PDB entry 4LN0 | X-ray diffraction, 2.90 A resolution | chains B and C of the 3 polymer chains in the assembly

# Chain B
Protein: Transcriptional enhancer factor TEF-3
Organism: Mus musculus
Notes: fragment: YAP binding domain
Reference sequence: Q62296 (TEAD4_MOUSE); numbering as in UniProt (aligned over 209-427)
Amino-acid sequence (222 residues; numbered 206 to 427; the number before each row is that of its first residue):
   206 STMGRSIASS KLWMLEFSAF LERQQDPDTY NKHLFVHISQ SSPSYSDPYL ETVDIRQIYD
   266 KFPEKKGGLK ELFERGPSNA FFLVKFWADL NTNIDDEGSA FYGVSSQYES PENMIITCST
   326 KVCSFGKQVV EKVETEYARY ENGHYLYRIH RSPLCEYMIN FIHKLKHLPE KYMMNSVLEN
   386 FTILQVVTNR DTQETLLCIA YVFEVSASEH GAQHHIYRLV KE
Unresolved in the structure: 206-210, 228-236, 245-252, 300-304, 427
Sequence notes: expression tag (206-208)

# Chain C
Protein: Transcription cofactor vestigial-like protein 4
Organism: Mus musculus
Notes: fragment: Tondu domain
Reference sequence: Q80V24 (VGLL4_MOUSE); numbering as in UniProt (aligned over 203-256)
Amino-acid sequence (58 residues; numbered 199 to 256; the number before each row is that of its first residue):
   199 STMGDPVVEE HFRRSLGKNY KEPEPAPNSV SITGSVDDHF AKALGDTWLQ IKAAKDSA
Unresolved in the structure: 199-202, 253-256
Sequence notes: expression tag (199-202)

# Chain B / chain C interface
Pairs across the interface - 54 pairs, chain B then chain C:
  T322(B) - P225(C)
  S329(B) - H237(C)  hydrogen bond
  F330(B) - H237(C)
  F330(B) - K240(C)
  Q333(B) - T231(C)  hydrogen bond (backbone-side chain)
  V334(B) - S229(C)
  V334(B) - I230(C)
  V334(B) - T231(C)  hydrogen bond (backbone-backbone)
  V334(B) - G232(C)
  V335(B) - S229(C)
  E336(B) - V228(C)
  E336(B) - S229(C)  hydrogen bond (backbone-backbone)
  K337(B) - S227(C)
  V338(B) - P225(C)  hydrophobic
  V338(B) - N226(C)
  V338(B) - S227(C)  hydrogen bond (backbone-backbone)
  E339(B) - P225(C)
  E339(B) - N226(C)
  T340(B) - P223(C)
  T340(B) - A224(C)
  T340(B) - P225(C)  hydrogen bond (side chain-backbone)
  T340(B) - N226(C)  hydrogen bond (backbone-side chain)
  Y342(B) - K219(C)
  Y342(B) - E220(C)  hydrogen bond (side chain-backbone)
  Y342(B) - P223(C)
  C360(B) - V228(C)  hydrophobic
  C360(B) - I230(C)  hydrophobic
  Y362(B) - I230(C)  hydrophobic
  Y362(B) - G232(C)
  Y362(B) - S233(C)
  Y362(B) - V234(C)
  N365(B) - V234(C)
  F366(B) - V234(C)
  F366(B) - H237(C)
  F366(B) - F238(C)
  K369(B) - V234(C)
  K369(B) - F238(C)
  K369(B) - W246(C)
  L370(B) - F238(C)
  L373(B) - F238(C)  hydrophobic
  L373(B) - I249(C)  hydrophobic
  P374(B) - I249(C)
  M378(B) - L242(C)
  M378(B) - T245(C)
  S381(B) - A241(C)
  S381(B) - L242(C)
  V382(B) - H237(C)  hydrogen bond (backbone-side chain)
  V382(B) - F238(C)  hydrophobic
  V382(B) - A241(C)  hydrophobic
  V382(B) - L242(C)  hydrophobic
  N385(B) - H237(C)
  R395(B) - P223(C)
  R395(B) - A224(C)  hydrogen bond (side chain-backbone)
  R395(B) - P225(C)
Also at the interface, not in a pair above, chain B (27 interface residues in all): E361, F386
Also at the interface, not in a pair above, chain C (24 interface residues in all): P221, D235
From the paper, about this interface:
  - interface residues, chain C: H237(C), F238(C), K240(C), L242(C), W246(C), I249(C)

# Overview
Chain B and chain C form an interface of 27 and 24 residues respectively, with 10 hydrogen bonds. Among the
polar pairs are S329(B)-H237(C), Q333(B)-T231(C) and T340(B)-P225(C). From the paper: interface residues
H237(C), F238(C) and K240(C) among others.
Here chain B is Transcriptional enhancer factor TEF-3 and chain C is Transcription cofactor vestigial-like
protein 4, both from Mus musculus. Entry 4LN0 (Crystal structure of the VGLL4-TEAD4 complex) was determined by
X-ray diffraction.
